6Q4N - chains A and D of the 5 polymer chains in the assembly; structure by X-ray diffraction, 2.80 A resolution.

[Chain A]
Protein: Multidrug efflux pump subunit AcrB
Source organism: Escherichia coli K-12
UniProtKB: P31224 (ACRB_ECOLI); residue numbers follow UniProt; this construct covers 1-1049
Chain sequence (1057 residues; row label = number of the first residue in the row):
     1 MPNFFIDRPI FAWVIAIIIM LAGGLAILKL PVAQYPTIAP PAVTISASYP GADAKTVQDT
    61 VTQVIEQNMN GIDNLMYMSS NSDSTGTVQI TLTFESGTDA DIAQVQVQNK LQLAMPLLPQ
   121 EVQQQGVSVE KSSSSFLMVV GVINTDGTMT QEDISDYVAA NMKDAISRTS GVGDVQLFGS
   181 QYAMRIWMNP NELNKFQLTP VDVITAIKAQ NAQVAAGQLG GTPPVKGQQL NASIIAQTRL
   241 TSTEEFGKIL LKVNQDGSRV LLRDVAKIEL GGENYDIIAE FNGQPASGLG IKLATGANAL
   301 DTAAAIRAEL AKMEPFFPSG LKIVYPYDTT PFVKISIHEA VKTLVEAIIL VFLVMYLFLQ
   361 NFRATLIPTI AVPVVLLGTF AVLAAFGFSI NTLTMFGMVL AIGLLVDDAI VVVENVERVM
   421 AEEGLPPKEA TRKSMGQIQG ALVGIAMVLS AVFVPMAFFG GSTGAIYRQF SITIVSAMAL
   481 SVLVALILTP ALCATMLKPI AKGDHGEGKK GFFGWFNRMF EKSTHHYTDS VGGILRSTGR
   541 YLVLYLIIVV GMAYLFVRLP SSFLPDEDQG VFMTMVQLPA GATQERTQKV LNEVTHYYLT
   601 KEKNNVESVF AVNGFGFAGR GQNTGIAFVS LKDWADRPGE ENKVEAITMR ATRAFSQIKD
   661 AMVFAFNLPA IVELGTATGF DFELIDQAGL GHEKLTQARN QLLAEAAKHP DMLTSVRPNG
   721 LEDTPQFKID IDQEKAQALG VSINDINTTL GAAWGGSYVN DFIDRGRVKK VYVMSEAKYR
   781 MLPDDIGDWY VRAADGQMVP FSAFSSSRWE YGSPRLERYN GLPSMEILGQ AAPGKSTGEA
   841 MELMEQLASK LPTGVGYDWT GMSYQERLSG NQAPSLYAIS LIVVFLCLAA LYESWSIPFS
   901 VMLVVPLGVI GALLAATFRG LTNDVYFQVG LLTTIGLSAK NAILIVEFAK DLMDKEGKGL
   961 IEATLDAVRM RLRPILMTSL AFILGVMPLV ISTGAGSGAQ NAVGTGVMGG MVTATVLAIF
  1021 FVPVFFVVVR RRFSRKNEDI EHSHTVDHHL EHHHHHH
Unresolved in the structure: 1037-1057
Sequence notes: engineered mutation Ala-340 (Val in P31224); expression tag (1050-1057)
Ligand contacts: fusidic acid (FUA): Gly-24, Ile-27, Leu-28, Lys-334, Ile-337, His-338, Val-341, Val-345, Leu-377
UniProt features mapped onto this chain:
  - mutagenesis: His-526 (H526Y: Partially restores chloramphenicol resistance to an AcrZ G30R mutant)
What the authors report for this chain:
  - binding site for fusidic acid: Ile-337, His-338, Val-341
  - mutagenesis - N298A, L300A, F332A, F380A, S630A: decreased growth in response to fusidic acid
  - mutagenesis - N298A, L300A, F332A, F380A, Q1000A: decreased growth in response to DCX
  - mutagenesis - N298A, L300A, P326A, F332A, F380A, Q1000A: decreased growth in response to OXA
  - mutagenesis - N298A, F380A: decreased growth in response to PIP
  - mutagenesis - N298A, L300A: unchanged growth in response to erythromycin
  - mutagenesis - L300A, F332A, Q1000A: unchanged growth in response to PIP
  - mutagenesis - L300A: unchanged growth in response to TPP+
  - mutagenesis - D301A, K334A: unchanged growth in response to all drugs tested
  - mutagenesis - M398A: increased growth in response to all substrates tested
  - mutagenesis - I27A: increased growth in response to fusidic acid
  - mutagenesis - I27A: increased growth in response to DCX
  - mutagenesis - I27A: increased growth in response to OXA
  - mutagenesis - I27A: increased growth in response to PIP
  - mutagenesis - I27A: unchanged expression
  - mutagenesis - N298A (1122.3 +/- 18.2 uM): decreased binding to fusidic acid
  - mutagenesis - I27A (404.8 +/- 6.6 uM): increased binding to fusidic acid
  - mutagenesis - Y327A, Q1000A: unchanged growth in response to fusidic acid
  - mutagenesis - Y327A, S630A: decreased growth in response to carboxylated beta-lactams
  - mutagenesis - W634A: abolished expression
  - mutagenesis - N298A: decreased growth in response to TPP+
  - mutagenesis - F380A: unchanged growth in response to ERY
  - mutagenesis - M398A: decreased growth

[Chain D]
Protein: DARPin
Source organism: synthetic construct
Notes: antibody fragment or engineered binder
Chain sequence (169 residues; row label = number of the first residue in the row):
     1 MRGSHHHHHH GSDLGKKLLE AARAGRDDEV RILMANGADV NAADVVGWTP LHLAAYWGHL
    61 EIVEVLLKNG ADVNAYDTLG STPLHLAAHF GHLEIVEVLL KNGADVNAKD DNGITPLHLA
   121 ANRGHLEIVE VLLKYGADVN AQDKFGKTAF DISINNGNED LAEILQKLN
Unresolved in the structure: 1-10, 167-169

[Chain A / chain D interface]
Residue-residue contacts (11; chain A residue first):
  Gln-229(A) with Val-45(D)
  Leu-230(A) with Val-45(D), hydrophobic
  Glu-244(A) with Asn-156(D)
  Lys-248(A) with Asn-155(D); Asn-156(D)
  Arg-259(A) with Lys-147(D); Asn-155(D)
  Leu-261(A) with Asn-155(D)
  Arg-263(A) with Ile-154(D), hydrogen bond (side chain-backbone); Asn-155(D), hydrogen bond (side chain-backbone); Asn-156(D)
Other interface residues (no listed pair), chain D (7 interface residues in all): Val-46, Gly-157

[Summary]
Chain A and chain D each contribute 7 residues to their interface, with 2 hydrogen bonds. Among the polar
pairs are Arg-263(A)/Ile-154(D) and Arg-263(A)/Asn-155(D). From the paper: a binding site for fusidic acid at
Ile-337(A), His-338(A) and Val-341(A); N298A, L300A and P326A of chain A, among others, reduce growth in
response to OXA; 13 substitutions were tested in all.
Chain A is Multidrug efflux pump subunit AcrB (Escherichia coli K-12) and chain D is DARPin (synthetic
construct); the structure, Fusidic acid bound AcrB_V340A, was determined by X-ray diffraction, deposited
together with 6Q4O and 6Q4P.
